5R4D - chains A and B of the 5 polymer chains in the assembly; structure by X-ray diffraction, 1.05 A resolution.

Chain A:
Protein: gamma-chymotrypsin
Organism: Bos taurus
Notes: EC 3.4.21.1
Reference sequence: P00766 (CTRA_BOVIN); numbering as in UniProt (aligned over 1-13)
Amino-acid sequence (13 residues; numbered 1 to 13; the number before each row is that of its first residue):
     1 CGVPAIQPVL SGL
Disordered / not traced: 11-13

Chain B:
Protein: gamma-chymotrypsin
Organism: Bos taurus
Notes: EC 3.4.21.1
Reference sequence: P00766 (CTRA_BOVIN); numbering as in UniProt (aligned over 16-146)
Amino-acid sequence (131 residues; numbered 16 to 146; the number before each row is that of its first residue):
    16 IVNGEEAVPG SWPWQVSLQD KTGFHFCGGS LINENWVVTA AHCGVTTSDV VVAGEFDQGS
    76 SSEKIQKLKI AKVFKNSKYN SLTINNDITL LKLSTAASFS QTVSAVCLPS ASDDFAAGTT
   136 CVTTGWGLTR Y
Disulfide bonds: C42-C58

Chain A / chain B interface:
Inter-chain disulfides: C1(A)-C122(B)
Residue-residue contacts (23):
  C1(A) - A120(B)
  C1(A) - V121(B)
  C1(A) - C122(B)  disulfide
  G2(A) - W29(B)
  G2(A) - A120(B)  hydrogen bond (backbone-backbone)
  G2(A) - C122(B)
  P4(A) - S26(B)
  P4(A) - P28(B)
  P4(A) - W29(B)  hydrophobic
  A5(A) - Q116(B)
  I6(A) - V23(B)  hydrophobic
  I6(A) - P24(B)
  I6(A) - G25(B)
  I6(A) - S26(B)
  I6(A) - T117(B)
  Q7(A) - S26(B)
  P8(A) - S26(B)
  P8(A) - W27(B)  hydrophobic
  V9(A) - E20(B)
  V9(A) - V23(B)  hydrophobic
  L10(A) - E20(B)
  L10(A) - W27(B)  hydrophobic
  L10(A) - V137(B)  hydrophobic
Also at the interface, not in a pair above, chain A (10 interface residues in all): V3

Overview:
The interface between chain A and chain B involves 10 residues on one side and 14 on the other, with 1
disulfide bond and 1 hydrogen bond. The hydrogen-bonded pair G2(A)-A120(B) is a backbone contact.
Here chain A is gamma-chymotrypsin and chain B is gamma-chymotrypsin, both from Bos taurus. Entry 5R4D
(Crystal Structure of gamma-Chymotrypsin at pH 9, cryo temperature) was determined by X-ray diffraction.
